PDB entry 4NK8 | X-ray diffraction, 2.29 A resolution | chain A

[Chain A]
Protein: Poly(beta-D-mannuronate) C5 epimerase
Organism: Pseudomonas syringae pv. tomato
Notes: EC 5.1.3.-
UniProt: Q887Q3 (ALGG_PSESM); numbering as in UniProt (aligned over 46-536)
Amino-acid sequence (491 residues; row label = number of the first residue in the row):
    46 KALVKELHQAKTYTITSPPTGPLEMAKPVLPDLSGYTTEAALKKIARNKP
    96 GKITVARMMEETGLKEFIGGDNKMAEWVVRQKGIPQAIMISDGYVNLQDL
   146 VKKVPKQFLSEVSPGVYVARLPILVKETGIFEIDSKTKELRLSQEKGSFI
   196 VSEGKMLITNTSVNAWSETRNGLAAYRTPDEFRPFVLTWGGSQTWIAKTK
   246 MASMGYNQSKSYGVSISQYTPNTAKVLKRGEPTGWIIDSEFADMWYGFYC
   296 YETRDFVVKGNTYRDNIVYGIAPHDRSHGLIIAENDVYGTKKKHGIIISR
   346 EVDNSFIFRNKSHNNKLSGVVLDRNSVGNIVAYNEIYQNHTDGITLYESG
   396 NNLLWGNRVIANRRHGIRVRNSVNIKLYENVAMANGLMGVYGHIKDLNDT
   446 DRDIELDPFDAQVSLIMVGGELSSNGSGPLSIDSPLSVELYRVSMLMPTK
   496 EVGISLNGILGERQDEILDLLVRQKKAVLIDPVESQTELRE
Not modelled in the structure: 46-68, 493-536
Differences from the reference sequence: engineered mutation A317 (Asp in Q887Q3)
Modified residues: K110, K191, K243, K255, K304, K338, K356 (n-dimethyl-lysine; MLY)
Curated features (UniProtKB/Swiss-Prot):
  - active site: H319 (Proton acceptor)
  - mutagenesis: Y294 (Y294A: Retains 24% of epimerase activity; Y294F: Retains 66% of epimerase activity), Y296 (Y296A: Retains 66% of epimerase activity), Y314 (Y314F: Retains 5% of epimerase activity), H319 (H319A: Loss of epimerase activity), D320 (D320A: Loss of epimerase activity), K338 (K338A: Retains 87% of epimerase activity), H339 (H339A: Retains 49% of epimerase activity), S344 (S344A: Retains 54% of epimerase activity), R345 (R345A/Q: Retains 10% of epimerase activity; R345E: Loss of epimerase activity; R345K: Retains 36% of epimerase activity), D368 (D368N: Retains 5% of epimerase activity), R369 (R369A: Retains 23% of epimerase activity), Y392 (Y392F/A: Retains 65% of epimerase activity), 2 further mutagenesis entries in UniProt
From the paper describing this entry:
  - conformationally variable residues (side-chain flip): H319
  - catalytic residues: H319, R345
  - mutagenesis - H319A, D320A, R345E, R415C: abolished catalytic activity
  - mutagenesis - Y294A, Y294F, Y296A, Y314F, K338A, H339A, S344A, R345A (less than 10%), R345K, R345Q (less than 10%), D368N, R369A, Y392A, Y392F, D452A: decreased catalytic activity

[In short]
UniProt lists active-site residue H319 and 14 mutagenesis sites. The paper reports catalytic residues H319 and
R345; Y294A, Y294F and Y296A, among others, reduce catalytic activity; 19 substitutions were tested in all.
Chain A is Poly(beta-D-mannuronate) C5 epimerase (Pseudomonas syringae pv. tomato); the structure, Crystal
Structure of the periplasmic alginate epimerase AlgG D317A mutant, was determined by X-ray diffraction (same
publication as 4NK6).
